Entry 6H33 (X-ray diffraction, 1.58 A resolution); this record covers chain A.

# Chain A
Protein: Carbonic anhydrase 2
From: Homo sapiens
Notes: EC 4.2.1.1
Reference sequence: P00918 (CAH2_HUMAN); the author numbering skips numbers that UniProt does not, so the offset changes along the chain: 1-125 = UniProt 1-125; 127-261 = UniProt 126-260
Amino-acid sequence (262 residues; row label = number of the first residue in the row; note: 1 number in that range is skipped by the numbering (no residue carries it; nothing is unmodelled there); numbers below 1 keep their minus sign (Met-1 is residue -1)):
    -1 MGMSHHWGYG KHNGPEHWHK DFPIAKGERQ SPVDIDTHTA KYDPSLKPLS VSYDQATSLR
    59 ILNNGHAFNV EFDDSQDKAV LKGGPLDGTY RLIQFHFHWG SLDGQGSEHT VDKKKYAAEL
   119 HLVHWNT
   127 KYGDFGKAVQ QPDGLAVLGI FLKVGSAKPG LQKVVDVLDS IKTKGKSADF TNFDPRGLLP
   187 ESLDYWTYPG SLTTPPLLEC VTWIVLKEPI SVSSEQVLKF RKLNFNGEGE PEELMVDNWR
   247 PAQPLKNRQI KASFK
Unresolved in the structure: -1, 261
Differences from the reference sequence: expression tag (-1 to 0)
Ion coordination: Zn2+: His94, His96, His119 (together with FKQ)
Ligand contacts: FKQ (4-(4-oxidanyl-4-phenyl-piperidin-1-yl)carbonylbenzenesulfonamide): Gln92, His94, His96, Glu106, His119, Val121, Phe131, Gly132, Val135, Val143, Ser197, Leu198, Thr199, Thr200, Pro201, Pro202, Leu204, Trp209
Swiss-Prot annotation at these positions:
  - active site: His64 (Proton donor/acceptor)
  - binding site (Zn(2+)): His94, His96, His119
  - binding site (substrate): Thr199, Thr200
  - site: Tyr7 (Fine-tunes the proton-transfer properties of H-64), Asn62 (Fine-tunes the proton-transfer properties of H-64), Asn67 (Fine-tunes the proton-transfer properties of H-64), Gln92 (Involved in the binding of some activators, including histamine and L-histidine)
  - modified residue: Ser2 (N-acetylserine), Ser166 (Phosphoserine), Ser173 (Phosphoserine)

# Overview
Chain A binds compound FKQ. His94, His96 and His119 coordinate Zn2+. From UniProt: active-site residue His64,
3 Zn2+-binding residues and substrate-binding residues Thr199 and Thr200.
Chain A is Carbonic anhydrase 2 (Homo sapiens); the structure, The crystal structure of human carbonic
anhydrase II in complex with 4-(4-phenyl)-4-hydroxy-1-piperidine-1-carbonyl)benzenesulfonamide, was determined
by X-ray diffraction, deposited together with 6H2Z, 6H34, 6H36, 6H37 and 6H38.
